8PP7 - chains C and J of the 14 polymer chains in the assembly; structure by electron microscopy, 2.91 A resolution.

# Chain C
Molecule: Histone H2A
From: Drosophila melanogaster
UniProtKB: P84051 (H2A_DROME); residues 1-123 here correspond to UniProt positions 2-124 (UniProt number = residue number + 1)
Sequence (123 residues; each row starts with the number of its first residue):
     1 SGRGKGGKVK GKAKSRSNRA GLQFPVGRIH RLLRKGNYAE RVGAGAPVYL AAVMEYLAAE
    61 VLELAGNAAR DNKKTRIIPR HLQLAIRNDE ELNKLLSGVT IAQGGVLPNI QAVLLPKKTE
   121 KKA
Unresolved in the structure: 1-11, 118-123

# Chain J
Molecule: 248-nt DNA strand
From: Homo sapiens
Sequence (248 nucleotides; numbered -134 to 113; the number before each row is that of its first residue; numbers below 1 keep their minus sign (DC-134 is residue -134)):
  -134 CCAAGCTTGC ATGCCTGCAG GTCGACTCTA GAGATATCCC GAGTCGCTGT TCAATAAATA
   -74 CACAGGATGT ATATATCTGA CACGTGCCTG GAGATTAGGG AGTAATCCCC TTGGCGGTTA
   -14 AAACGCGGGG GACAGCGCGT ACGTGCGTTT AAGCGGTGCT AGAGCTGTCT ACGACCAATT
    46 GAGCGGCCTC GGCACCGGGA TTCTCCAGGT CCGCCGCGTA TAGGGTCCAT CACATAAGCC
   106 CGAGATAT
Unresolved in the structure: -134 to -78, 76-113

# How chain C and chain J interact
Contacting residue pairs - 10 pairs, chain C then chain J:
  Ala13(C) with DA-43(J), phosphate contact; DG-42(J), phosphate contact
  Lys14(C) with DA-43(J), phosphate contact; DG-42(J), hydrogen bond to the phosphate
  Ser15(C) with DA-43(J), phosphate contact
  Arg16(C) with DA-43(J), salt bridge to the phosphate
  Gly27(C) with DA-43(J), phosphate contact
  Arg28(C) with DG-44(J), phosphate contact
  Arg31(C) with DG-44(J), salt bridge to the phosphate
  Arg76(C) with DC-54(J), sugar contact
Other interface residues (no listed pair), chain C (10 interface residues in all): Lys12, Arg41
Other interface residues (no listed pair), chain J (6 interface residues in all): DA-53, DG-35

# Summary
The interface between chain C and chain J involves 10 residues on one side and 6 on the other; the contacts
include 1 hydrogen bond and 2 salt bridges. Polar pairs include Lys14(C)-DG-42(J), Arg16(C)-DA-43(J) and
Arg31(C)-DG-44(J).
Chain C is Histone H2A (Drosophila melanogaster) and chain J is a 248-nt DNA strand (Homo sapiens); the
structure, human RYBP-PRC1 bound to mononucleosome, was determined by electron microscopy.
